PDB entry 7SCN | electron microscopy, 3.02 A resolution | chains H and L of the 12 polymer chains in the assembly

== Chain H ==
Protein: 310-63E6 Fab, Heavy Chain
Organism: Homo sapiens
Notes: antibody fragment or engineered binder
Chain sequence (120 residues; row label = number of the first residue in the row):
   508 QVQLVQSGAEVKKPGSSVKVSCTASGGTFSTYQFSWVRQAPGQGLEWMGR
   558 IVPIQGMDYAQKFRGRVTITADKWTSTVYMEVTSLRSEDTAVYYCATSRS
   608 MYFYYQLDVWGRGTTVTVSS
Disordered / not traced: 626-627
Cystine bridges: C529-C602

== Chain L ==
Protein: 310-63E6 Fab, Light Chain
Organism: Homo sapiens
Notes: antibody fragment or engineered binder
Chain sequence (108 residues; row label = number of the first residue in the row):
   624 EIVLTQSPGTLSLSPGERATVSCRASQSVTSTFLAWYQQRPGQAPRLLIY
   674 GASSRATGIPDRFSGSGSEADFTLTINRLEPEDFAVYYCQQYATSPWTFG
   724 QGTKVEIK
Cystine bridges: C646-C712

== How chain H and chain L interact ==
Contacting residue pairs - 30 pairs, chain H then chain L:
  Q540(H) with W720(L)
  S542(H) with W720(L)
  Q546(H) with Q662(L), hydrogen bond; Y711(L), hydrogen bond
  G551(H) with Y711(L); Q724(L)
  L552(H) with P668(L), hydrophobic; Y711(L), hydrophobic; F722(L)
  E553(H) with F722(L)
  W554(H) with P719(L), hydrophobic; W720(L); F722(L)
  R557(H) with W720(L)
  D565(H) with S718(L), hydrogen bond
  Y601(H) with Q662(L); A667(L), hydrophobic
  M608(H) with Y715(L); W720(L), hydrophobic
  Y611(H) with Y715(L)
  Y612(H) with Y715(L)
  Q613(H) with L670(L); Y673(L); Y715(L)
  L614(H) with Y660(L), hydrogen bond (backbone-side chain); L670(L)
  D615(H) with L670(L)
  W617(H) with Y660(L); P668(L)
  G618(H) with A667(L)
Other interface residues (no listed pair), chain H (22 interface residues in all): V544, Q550, A567, R619
Other interface residues (no listed pair), chain L (17 interface residues in all): T655, F656, A658, Q666

== In short ==
22 residues of chain H and 17 residues of chain L are in contact; the contacts include 4 hydrogen bonds. Polar
contacts include Q546(H)-Q662(L), Q546(H)-Y711(L) and D565(H)-S718(L).
Here chain H is 310-63E6 Fab, Heavy Chain and chain L is 310-63E6 Fab, Light Chain, both from Homo sapiens.
Entry 7SCN (Structure of H1 NC99 influenza hemagglutinin bound to Fab 310-63E6) was determined by electron
microscopy.
